Entry 8ETH (electron microscopy, 3.80 A resolution); this record covers chains 1 and B of the 41 polymer chains in the assembly.

Chain 1:
Molecule: 3497-nt RNA strand
Organism: Schizosaccharomyces pombe
Sequence (3497 nucleotides; numbered 1 to 3497 plus 32 insertion-coded residues; 32 numbers in that range are skipped by the numbering (no residue carries them; nothing is unmodelled there); the number before each row is that of its first residue; a row labelled like 1219A-1219K holds insertion residues (1219A, then the next letters in order)):
     1 AUUUGACCUC AAAUCAGGUA GGACUACGCG CUGAACUUAA GCAUAUCAAU AAGCGCAGGA
    61 AAAGAAAAUA ACCAUGAUUC CCUCAGUAAC GGCGAGUGAA GCGGGAAAAG CUCAAAUUUG
   121 AAAUCUGGCA ACAUUUCUUU UGUUGUCCGA GUUGUAAUUU CAAGAAGCUG CUUUGAGUGU
   181 AGACGAUCGG UCUAAGUUCC UUGGAACAGG ACGUCAGAGA GGGUGAGAAC CCCGUCUUUG
   241 GUCGAUUGGA UAUGCCAUAU AAAGCGCUUU CGAAGAGUCG AGUUGUUUGG GAAUGCAGCU
   301 CUAAAUGGGU GGUAAAUUUC AUCUAAAGCU AAAUAUUGGC GAGAGACCGA UAGCGAACAA
   361 GUAGAGUGAU CGAAAGAUGA AAAGAACUUU GAAAAGAGAG UUAAAUAGUA CGUGAAAUUG
   421 CUGAAAGGGA AGCAUUGGAA AUCAGUCUUA CCUGGGUGAG AUCAGUAGUC UCUUCGCGAG
   481 ACUAUGCACU CUGAACCUGU GGUAGGUCAG CAUCAGUUUU CGGGGGCGGA AAAAGAAUAA
   541 GGGAAGGUGG CUUUCCGGGU UCUGCCUGGG GAGUGUUUAU AGCCCUUGUU GUAAUACGUC
   601 CACUGGGGAC UGAGGACUGC GGCUUCGUGC CAAGGAUGCU GACAUAAUGG UUUUCAAUGG
   661 CCCGUCUUGA AACACGGACC AAGGAGUCUA GCAUCUAUGC GAGUGUUUGG GUGAUGAAAA
   721 CCCAUCCGCG AAAUGAAAGU GAAUGCAGGU GGGAACGCCC UUGUGGCGUG CACCAUCGAC
   781 CGACCCGGAA GUUUGUCAAU GGAAGGGUUU GAGUAAGAGC AUAGCUGUUG GGACCCGAAA
   841 GAUGGUGAAC UAUGCCUGAA UAGGGUGAAG CCAGAGGAAA CUCUGGUGGA GGCUCGUAGA
   901 GAUUCUGACG UGCAAAUCGA UCUUCAAAUU UGGGUAUAGG GGCGAAAGAC UAAUCGAACC
   961 AUCUAGUAGC UGGUUCCUGC CGAAGUUUCC CUCAGGAUAG CAGAAACUCA GAUCAGUUUU
  1021 AUGAGGUAAA GCGAAUGAUU AGAGGUCUUG GGGAAGGAAU UUCCUCAACC UAUUCUCAAA
  1081 CUUUAAAUAU GUAAGACGCC CUUGUCGCUU AAUUGGACGU GGGCCAUCGA AUGAGAGUUU
  1141 CUAGUGGGCC AUUUUUGGUA AGCAGAACUG GCGAUGCGGG AUGAACCGAA CGUGAGGUUA
  1201 AGGUGCCGGA AUGUACGCU
1219A-1219K CAUCAGACACC
  1224 AGA
  1234 AAAGGUGUUA GUUCAUCUAG ACAGCAGGAC GGUGGCCAUG GAAGUCGGAA UCCGCUAAGG
  1294 AGUGUGUAAC AACUCACCUG CCGAAUGAAC UAGCCCUGAA AAUGGAUGGC GCUUAAGCGU
  1354 ACUACCCAUA CCUCACCGUC UGGGUUAGCU UUGAGAAGCU CAGACGAGUA GGCAGGCGUG
  1414 GAGGUUUGUG ACGAAGCCUU GGGCGUGAGC CUGGGUCGAA CAGCCUCUAG UGCAGAUCUU
  1474 GGUGGAAGUA GCAAAUAUUC AAAUGAGAAC UUUGAAGACU GAAGUGGGGA AAGGUUCCAU
  1534 GUGAACAGCA GUUGGACAUG GGUUAGUCGA UCCUAAGAGA UAGGGAAGCU CCGUAUGAAA
  1594 GUUGCACGAU UUUUCGUGCC UCCUAUCGAA AGGGAAUCCG GUUAAUAUUC CGGAACCAGA
  1654 AGGUGGAAUC AACACGGCAA CGUAAAUGAA GUUGGAGACG UCGGCGGGAG CCCUGGGAAG
  1714 AGUUCUCUUU UCUUUUUAAC AAACCAUUGA ACUACCCUGA AAUCGGUUUA UCCGGAGCUA
  1774 GGGUAUGGUG UUUGGAAGAG UUCAGCGCCU CAUGCUGAAU CCGGUGCGCU CUCGACGGCC
  1834 CUUGAAAAUC CAACGGAAGA AUGGACCUUC GGGUCCUUGU UUUCACAUCU GGUCGUACUC
  1894 AUAACCGCAG CAGGUCUCCA AGGUGAACAG CCUCUAGUUG AUAGAACAAU GUAGAUAAGG
  1954 GAAGUCGGCA AAAUGGAUCC GUAACUUCGG GAUAAGGAUU GGCUCUAAGG GUUGGGUACG
  2014 UUGGGCCUUG GAACCUGAAC GGUUGCUGGA CUGAGCGUGG ACCGAUGUCU UUUCUCGCCU
  2074 UUCGGGGUGA GAAGGGAUGU UGGACCUGCU UGGACCUUGG CGGCCGGGAA GUCCUUGGUC
  2134 GGGCUUUUCU CCUUCUCGGG GAUUAUGCUC UUACUGGCGU ACGUUUAACA ACCAACUUAG
  2194 AACUGGUACG GACAAGGGGA AUCUGACUGU CUAAUUAAAA CAUAGCAUUG CGAUGGCCAG
  2254 AAAGUGGUGU UGACGCAAUG UGAUUUCUGC CCAGUGCUCU GAAUGUCAAA GUGAAGAAAU
  2314 UCAACCAAGC GCGGGUAAAC GGCGGGAGUA ACUAUGACUC UCUUAAGGUA GCCAAAUGCC
  2374 UCGUCAUCUA ACUAGUGACG CGCAUGAAUG GAUUAACGAG AUUCCCACUG UCCCUAUCUA
  2434 CUAUCUAGCG AAACCACAGC CUGGGGAACG GGCCAGGCAA AAUCAGCGGG GAAAGAAGAC
  2494 CCUGUUGAGC UUGACUCUAG UUUGACAUUG UGAAGAGACA UAGAGGGUGU AGGAUAAGUG
  2554 GGAGUAUGUU UCGGCAUACG CCGGUGAAAU ACCACUACCU UUAUCGUUUC UUUACUUAAU
  2614 CAAUGAAGCG GAAUUGGGAU UUAUUUCCCA UAUUCUAGCG UUAAAGUUUC UUCGCGAACU
  2674 GAUCCGCGUU GAUGACAUUG UCAGGUGGGG AGUUUGGCUG GGGCGGCACA UCUGUUAAAA
  2734 GAUAACGCAG GUGUCCUAAG GGGGACUCAU CGAGAACAGA AAUCUCGAGU AGAAUAAAAG
  2794 GGUAAAAGUC CCCUUGAUUU UGAUUUUCAG UGUGAAUACA AACCAUGAAA GUGUGGCCUA
  2854 UCGAUCCUUU GUUCCCUCGA AAUUUGAGGA CAGAGGUGCC AGAAAAGUUA CCACAGGGAU
  2914 AACUGGCUUG UGGCAGCCAA GCGUUCAUAG CGACGUUGCU UUUUGAUUCU UCGAUGUCGG
  2974 CUCUUCCUAU CAUACCGAAG CAGAAUUCGG UAAGCGUUGG AUUGUUCACC CACUAAUAGG
  3034 GAACGUGAGC UGGGUUUAGA CCGUCGUGAG ACAGGUUAGU UUUACCCUAC UGAUGAAGUG
  3094 UCGUCGCAAU GGUAAUUCAA CUUAGUACGA GAGGAACCGU UGAUUCAGAU CAUUGGUAUU
  3154 UGCGGCUGCC UGACAAGGCA AUGCCGCGGA GCUAUCAUCU GCCGGAUAAC GGCUGAACGC
  3214 CUCUAAGCCA GAAUCCGUGC CAGAAAGCGA CG
3245A-3245U AUUUUUUGGUCCGCAUGAUUU
  3246 AU
  3269 AUGUAUAAAA AUAGAGGUAG GACUUGUUCC UACUCUCCUG UAUCGUAGAA GAUGGGCGAU
  3329 GGUUGAUGAA ACGGAAGUGU UUUAUUGACU UGUCCAUGAA AUUCCAUUGA AAUCUUGUGC
  3389 GGAAUCGAAU CCAUUGCAUA CGACUUUAAU GUGGAACGGG GUAUUGUAAG CAGUAGAGUA
  3449 GCCUUGUUGU UACGAUCUGC UGAGAUUAAG CCUUUGUUCC CAAGAUUUG
Not modelled in the structure: 1-2, 33-50, 91-95, 287-294, 313-318, 428-432, 474-476, 552-573, 667-672, 732-747, 761-763, 778-815, 849-957, 986-998, 1022-1129, 1154-1166, 1181-1185, 1219A-1219K, 1234, 1247-1320, 1332-1340, 1486-2439, 2459-2463, 2471-3093, 3122-3125, 3152-3181, 3209-3218, 3238-3239, 3245A-3245U, 3287-3300, 3375-3394, 3436-3470, 3497

Chain B:
Protein: 60S ribosomal protein L3-A
Organism: Schizosaccharomyces pombe
Reference sequence: P40372 (RL3A_SCHPO); residues 1-388 here = UniProt positions 1-388
Sequence (388 residues; each row starts with the number of its first residue):
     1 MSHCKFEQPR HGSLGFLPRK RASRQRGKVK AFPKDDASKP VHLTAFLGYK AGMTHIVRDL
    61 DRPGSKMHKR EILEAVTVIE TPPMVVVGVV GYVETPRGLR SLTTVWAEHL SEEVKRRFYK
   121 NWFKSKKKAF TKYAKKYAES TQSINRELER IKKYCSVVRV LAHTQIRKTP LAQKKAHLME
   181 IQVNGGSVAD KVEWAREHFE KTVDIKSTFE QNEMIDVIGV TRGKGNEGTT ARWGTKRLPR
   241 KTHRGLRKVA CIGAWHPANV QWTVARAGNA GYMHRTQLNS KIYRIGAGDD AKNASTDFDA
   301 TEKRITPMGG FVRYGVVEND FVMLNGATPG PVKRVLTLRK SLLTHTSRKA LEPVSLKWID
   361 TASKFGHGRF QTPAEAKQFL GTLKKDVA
Not modelled in the structure: 1-13, 227-269, 373-388
UniProt features mapped onto this chain:
  - modified residue: Ser-13 (Phosphoserine), Ser-65 (Phosphoserine), Ser-140 (Phosphoserine), Ser-143 (Phosphoserine), Ser-207 (Phosphoserine), Ser-295 (Phosphoserine), Ser-355 (Phosphoserine), Thr-372 (Phosphothreonine)

Interface between chain 1 and chain B:
Pairs across the interface (130):
  G3096(1) / Phe-118(B)  hydrogen bond to the sugar
  U3097(1) / Arg-117(B)  sugar contact
  C3098(1) / Leu-178(B)  sugar contact
  C3098(1) / Glu-180(B)  sugar contact
  G3099(1) / Met-179(B)  phosphate contact
  G3099(1) / Glu-180(B)  hydrogen bond to the phosphate
  C3100(1) / Gly-98(B)  sugar contact
  C3100(1) / Leu-99(B)  hydrogen bond to the sugar
  G3105(1) / Leu-14(B)  hydrogen bond to the sugar
  G3105(1) / Gly-15(B)  hydrogen bond to the base
  U3106(1) / Leu-14(B)  sugar contact
  U3106(1) / Gly-15(B)  hydrogen bond to the sugar
  U3134(1) / Gly-64(B)  sugar contact
  U3134(1) / Ser-65(B)  phosphate contact
  U3134(1) / Lys-66(B)  hydrogen bond to the phosphate
  G3135(1) / Ser-65(B)  phosphate contact
  G3135(1) / Lys-66(B)  hydrogen bond to the phosphate
  G3135(1) / Met-67(B)  hydrogen bond to the phosphate
  G3141(1) / Phe-16(B)  sugar contact
  A3142(1) / Ala-327(B)  base contact
  A3142(1) / Thr-328(B)  sugar contact
  A3142(1) / Pro-329(B)  sugar contact
  U3143(1) / Thr-221(B)  phosphate contact
  U3143(1) / Arg-222(B)  hydrogen bond to the phosphate
  U3143(1) / Ala-327(B)  sugar contact
  U3143(1) / Thr-328(B)  sugar contact
  U3143(1) / Pro-329(B)  sugar contact
  U3143(1) / Gly-330(B)  hydrogen bond to the phosphate
  A3145(1) / Met-53(B)  sugar contact
  A3145(1) / Thr-54(B)  hydrogen bond to the sugar
  A3145(1) / His-55(B)  hydrogen bond to the sugar
  A3145(1) / Leu-73(B)  base contact
  A3145(1) / Glu-74(B)  base contact
  A3145(1) / Ala-75(B)  base contact
  A3145(1) / Asp-360(B)  sugar contact
  U3146(1) / Lys-364(B)  phosphate contact
  U3146(1) / Gly-368(B)  phosphate contact
  G3182(1) / Lys-364(B)  phosphate contact
  G3182(1) / Phe-365(B)  sugar contact
  G3182(1) / Gly-366(B)  hydrogen bond to the phosphate
  A3183(1) / Lys-364(B)  phosphate contact
  A3183(1) / Phe-365(B)  hydrogen bond to the phosphate
  A3183(1) / Gly-366(B)  phosphate contact
  G3184(1) / Val-312(B)  phosphate contact
  C3192(1) / Asn-325(B)  sugar contact
  C3192(1) / Gly-326(B)  sugar contact
  C3192(1) / Ala-327(B)  base contact
  U3193(1) / Leu-278(B)  hydrogen bond to the sugar
  U3193(1) / Asn-279(B)  phosphate contact
  G3194(1) / Asn-279(B)  phosphate contact
  G3232(1) / Ala-31(B)  phosphate contact
  C3233(1) / Lys-30(B)  phosphate contact
  C3233(1) / Ala-31(B)  phosphate contact
  C3233(1) / Thr-276(B)  phosphate contact
  C3234(1) / Gly-15(B)  sugar contact
  C3234(1) / Phe-16(B)  hydrogen bond to the sugar
  C3234(1) / Pro-18(B)  sugar contact
  C3234(1) / Lys-30(B)  phosphate contact
  C3234(1) / His-274(B)  sugar contact
  C3234(1) / Arg-275(B)  phosphate contact
  A3235(1) / Lys-20(B)  sugar contact
  A3235(1) / His-274(B)  phosphate contact
  G3242(1) / Ser-101(B)  hydrogen bond to the sugar
  A3243(1) / Ser-101(B)  sugar contact
  A3243(1) / Thr-103(B)  sugar contact
  A3243(1) / Thr-104(B)  hydrogen bond to the sugar
  C3244(1) / Thr-104(B)  sugar contact
  G3245(1) / Ala-129(B)  sugar contact
  G3245(1) / Phe-130(B)  hydrogen bond to the sugar
  G3245(1) / Tyr-133(B)  sugar contact
  A3246(1) / Lys-128(B)  sugar contact
  A3246(1) / Lys-132(B)  phosphate contact
  A3246(1) / Tyr-133(B)  hydrogen bond to the phosphate
  G3342(1) / Tyr-154(B)  sugar contact
  A3343(1) / Glu-94(B)  sugar contact
  A3343(1) / Thr-95(B)  sugar contact
  A3344(1) / Thr-95(B)  phosphate contact
  A3396(1) / Ser-125(B)  sugar contact
  A3396(1) / Lys-126(B)  hydrogen bond to the phosphate
  A3397(1) / Lys-120(B)  hydrogen bond to the phosphate
  A3397(1) / Asn-121(B)  hydrogen bond to the phosphate
  C3405(1) / Gln-173(B)  base contact
  C3405(1) / Arg-313(B)  phosphate contact
  C3405(1) / Pro-331(B)  phosphate contact
  C3405(1) / Val-332(B)  sugar contact
  C3405(1) / Lys-333(B)  base contact
  C3405(1) / Arg-334(B)  base contact
  A3406(1) / Arg-222(B)  phosphate contact
  A3406(1) / Gly-223(B)  hydrogen bond to the phosphate
  A3406(1) / Pro-331(B)  phosphate contact
  U3407(1) / Gly-223(B)  phosphate contact
  U3407(1) / Lys-224(B)  phosphate contact
  U3407(1) / Gly-225(B)  hydrogen bond to the phosphate
  U3407(1) / Ala-270(B)  phosphate contact
  A3408(1) / Gly-225(B)  phosphate contact
  A3408(1) / Asn-226(B)  hydrogen bond to the phosphate
  U3414(1) / Ala-172(B)  hydrogen bond to the sugar
  U3414(1) / Gln-173(B)  hydrogen bond to the sugar
  U3414(1) / Lys-174(B)  phosphate contact
  U3414(1) / Lys-175(B)  phosphate contact
  U3415(1) / Gln-173(B)  phosphate contact
  U3415(1) / Lys-174(B)  hydrogen bond to the phosphate
  U3415(1) / Lys-175(B)  phosphate contact
  A3416(1) / Lys-120(B)  hydrogen bond to the base
  A3416(1) / Asn-121(B)  base contact
  A3417(1) / Asn-121(B)  base contact
  A3417(1) / Phe-123(B)  base contact
  A3417(1) / Lys-124(B)  base contact
  U3418(1) / Phe-123(B)  phosphate contact
  U3430(1) / Ser-363(B)  phosphate contact
  U3430(1) / Phe-365(B)  hydrogen bond to the sugar
  A3431(1) / Ser-363(B)  phosphate contact
  A3431(1) / Phe-365(B)  sugar contact
  A3431(1) / Gly-366(B)  sugar contact
  A3431(1) / His-367(B)  hydrogen bond to the phosphate
  U3432(1) / His-367(B)  hydrogen bond to the phosphate
  G3478(1) / Pro-331(B)  base contact
  G3478(1) / Val-332(B)  base contact
  C3479(1) / Gly-310(B)  hydrogen bond to the sugar
  C3479(1) / Phe-311(B)  hydrogen bond to the sugar
  C3479(1) / Val-312(B)  sugar contact
  C3479(1) / Arg-313(B)  hydrogen bond to the phosphate
  C3479(1) / Phe-365(B)  base contact
  C3480(1) / Gly-309(B)  hydrogen bond to the sugar
  C3480(1) / Gly-310(B)  sugar contact
  C3480(1) / Phe-311(B)  sugar contact
  C3480(1) / Arg-313(B)  phosphate contact
  C3480(1) / Gly-315(B)  phosphate contact
  A3490(1) / Lys-124(B)  hydrogen bond to the base
  A3490(1) / Ser-125(B)  base contact
Other interface residues (no listed pair), chain 1 (55 interface residues in all): A3101, U3133, U3191, C3412, U3481
Other interface residues (no listed pair), chain B (94 interface residues in all): Leu-17, Ala-22, Ser-23, Pro-96, Arg-100, Leu-102, Tyr-119, Thr-131, Met-308, Tyr-314, Val-316, Val-335, Arg-348, Thr-372

In short:
The interface between chain 1 and chain B involves 55 residues on one side and 94 on the other; the contacts
include 39 hydrogen bonds. Among the polar pairs are G3105(1)/Gly-15(B), A3416(1)/Lys-120(B) and
A3490(1)/Lys-124(B).
Here chain 1 is a 3497-nt RNA strand and chain B is 60S ribosomal protein L3-A, both from Schizosaccharomyces
pombe. Entry 8ETH (Ytm1 associated 60S nascent ribosome State 1B) was determined by electron microscopy,
deposited together with 8ESQ, 8ESR, 8ETC, 8ETG, 8ETI, 8ETJ and 3 further entries.
